7VA4 - chains I and e of the 34 polymer chains in the assembly; structure by electron microscopy, 14.00 A resolution (very low resolution: no residue pairs are listed; an interface is given only as per-side residue counts).

Chain I:
Molecule: 539-nt DNA strand
Organism: Homo sapiens
Sequence (539 nucleotides; numbered 1 to 539; the number before each row is that of its first residue):
     1 GGGTTAGGGT TAGGGTTAGG GTTAGGGTTA GGGTTAGGGT TAGGGTTAGG GTTAGGGTTA
    61 GGGTTAGGGT TAGGGTTAGG GTTAGGGTTA GGGTTAGGGT TAGGGTTAGG GTTAGGGTTA
   121 GGGTTAGGGT TAGGGTTAGG GTTAGGGTTA GGGTTAGGGT TAGGGTTAGG GTTAGGGTTA
   181 GGGTTAGGGT TAGGGTTAGG GTTAGGGTTA GGGTTAGGGT TAGGGTTAGG GTTAGGGTTA
   241 GGGTTAGGGT TAGGGTTAGG GTTAGGGTTA GGGTTAGGGT TAGGGTTAGG GTTAGGGTTA
   301 GGGTTAGGGT TAGGGTTAGG GTTAGGGTTA GGGTTAGGGT TAGGGTTAGG GTTAGGGTTA
   361 GGGTTAGGGT TAGGGTTAGG GTTAGGGTTA GGGTTAGGGT TAGGGTTAGG GTTAGGGTTA
   421 GGGTTAGGGT TAGGGTTAGG GTTAGGGTTA GGGTTAGGGT TAGGGTTAGG GTTAGGGTTA
   481 GGGTTAGGGT TAGGGTTAGG GTTAGGGTTA GGGTTAGGGT TAGGGTTAGG GTTAGGGTT

Chain e:
Protein: Histone H3.1
Organism: Homo sapiens
UniProt: P68431 (H31_HUMAN); residues 0-135 here correspond to UniProt positions 1-136 (UniProt number = residue number + 1)
Chain sequence (136 residues; row label = number of the first residue in the row; numbering starts at 0):
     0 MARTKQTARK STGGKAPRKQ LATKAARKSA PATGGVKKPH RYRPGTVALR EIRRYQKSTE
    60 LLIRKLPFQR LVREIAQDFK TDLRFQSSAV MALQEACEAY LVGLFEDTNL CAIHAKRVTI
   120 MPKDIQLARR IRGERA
Unresolved in the structure: 0-39
UniProt features mapped onto this chain:
  - modified residue: Arg2 (Asymmetric dimethylarginine), Thr3 (Phosphothreonine), Lys4 (Allysine), Gln5 (5-glutamyl dopamine), Thr6 (Phosphothreonine), Arg8 (Citrulline), Lys9 (N6,N6,N6-trimethyllysine), Ser10 (ADP-ribosylserine), Thr11 (Phosphothreonine), Lys14 (N6-(2-hydroxyisobutyryl)lysine), Arg17 (Asymmetric dimethylarginine), Lys18 (N6-(2-hydroxyisobutyryl)lysine), Lys23 (N6-(2-hydroxyisobutyryl)lysine), Arg26 (Citrulline), Lys27 (N6,N6,N6-trimethyllysine), Ser28 (ADP-ribosylserine), Lys36 (N6,N6,N6-trimethyllysine), Lys37 (N6-methyllysine), Tyr41 (Phosphotyrosine), Lys56 (N6,N6,N6-trimethyllysine) and 8 more in UniProt
  - lipidation: Lys18 (N6-decanoyllysine)

How chain I and chain e interact:
At this resolution (14 A) residue pairs are not listed: 12 residues of chain I and 13 of chain e lie at the interface.

In short:
Chain I and chain e form an interface of 12 and 13 residues respectively.
Chain I is a 539-nt DNA strand and chain e is Histone H3.1, both from Homo sapiens; the structure, Telomeric
tetranucleosome in open state, was determined by electron microscopy (same publication as 7V90, 7V96, 7V9C,
7V9J, 7V9K and 7V9S).
